PDB entry 8QOZ | electron microscopy, 3.10 A resolution | chains L and 6 of the 17 polymer chains in the assembly

# Chain L
Molecule: U4/U6 small nuclear ribonucleoprotein Prp31
Source organism: Homo sapiens
UniProtKB: Q8WWY3 (PRP31_HUMAN); residues 1-499 here = UniProt positions 1-499
Chain sequence (499 residues; each row starts with the number of its first residue):
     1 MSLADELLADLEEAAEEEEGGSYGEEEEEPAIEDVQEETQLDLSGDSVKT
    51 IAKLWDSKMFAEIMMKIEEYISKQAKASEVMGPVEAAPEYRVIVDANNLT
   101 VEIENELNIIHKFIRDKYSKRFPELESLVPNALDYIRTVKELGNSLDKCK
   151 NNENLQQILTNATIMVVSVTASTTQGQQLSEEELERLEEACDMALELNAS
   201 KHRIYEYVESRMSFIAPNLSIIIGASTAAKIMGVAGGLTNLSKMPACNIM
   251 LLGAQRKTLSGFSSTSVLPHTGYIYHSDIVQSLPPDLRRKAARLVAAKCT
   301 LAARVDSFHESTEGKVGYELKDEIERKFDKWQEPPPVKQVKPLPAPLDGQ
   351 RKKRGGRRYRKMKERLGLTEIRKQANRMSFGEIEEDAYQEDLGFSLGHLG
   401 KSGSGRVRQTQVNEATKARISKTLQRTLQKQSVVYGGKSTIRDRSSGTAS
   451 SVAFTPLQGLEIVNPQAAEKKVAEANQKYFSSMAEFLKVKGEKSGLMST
Not modelled in the structure: 1-51, 81-85, 433-499
Swiss-Prot annotation at these positions:
  - motif: Arg351 to Glu364 (Nuclear localization signal (NLS))
  - site: Cys247 (Interaction with U4 snRNA), His270 (Interaction with U4 snRNA and U4atac snRNA), Arg289 (Interaction with U4atac snRNA), Arg293 (Interaction with U4 snRNA and U4atac snRNA), Lys298 (Interaction with U4 snRNA and U4atac snRNA)
  - modified residue: Ser379 (Phosphoserine), Ser395 (Phosphoserine), Ser432 (Phosphoserine), Lys438 (N6-acetyllysine), Ser439 (Phosphoserine), Thr440 (Phosphothreonine), Ser450 (Phosphoserine), Thr455 (Phosphothreonine)
  - cross-link (Glycyl lysine isopeptide (Lys-Gly)): Lys471 (interchain with G-Cter in SUMO2), Lys478 (interchain with G-Cter in SUMO2)
  - natural variant: His111 to Ile114 (deletion: In RP11), Ala194 (A194E: In RP11), Ala216 (A216P: In RP11)
  - mutagenesis: His270 (H270A/K: Reduces binding to the complex formed by U4 snRNA and SNU13), Arg351 to Glu364 (Abolishes nuclear localization)

# Chain 6
Molecule: U6 snRNA
Source organism: Homo sapiens
Sequence (106 nucleotides; row label = number of the first residue in the row):
     1 GUGCUCGCUUCGGCAGCACAUAUACUAAAAUUGGAACGAUACAGAGAAGA
    51 UUAGCAUGGCCCCUGCGCAAGGAUGACACGCAAAUUCGUGAAGCGUUCCA
   101 UAUUUU
Not modelled in the structure: 1-30, 79-106

# Interface between chain L and chain 6
Contacting residue pairs (28; chain L residue first):
  Leu347(L) with G49(6), base contact; A50(6), base contact
  Asp348(L) with G49(6), hydrogen bond to the base
  Gly349(L) with A50(6), hydrogen bond to the sugar
  Gln350(L) with A50(6), sugar contact; U51(6), base contact
  Arg351(L) with A50(6), hydrogen bond to the base; U51(6), salt bridge to the phosphate
  Lys352(L) with U51(6), base contact; U52(6), base contact
  Lys353(L) with U51(6), hydrogen bond to the phosphate; U52(6), salt bridge to the phosphate; A53(6), hydrogen bond to the base
  Arg354(L) with A53(6), base contact; G54(6), base contact; C55(6), base contact; A56(6), base contact
  Gly355(L) with A53(6), base contact; G54(6), hydrogen bond to the base; C55(6), hydrogen bond to the base
  Gly356(L) with G54(6), hydrogen bond to the phosphate; C55(6), phosphate contact
  Tyr359(L) with U52(6), hydrogen bond to the sugar; A53(6), hydrogen bond to the phosphate; G54(6), phosphate contact
  Arg360(L) with G54(6), salt bridge to the phosphate; C55(6), salt bridge to the phosphate
  Lys363(L) with A53(6), salt bridge to the phosphate
Also at the interface, not in a pair above, chain L (14 interface residues in all): Arg357

# In short
14 residues of chain L face 8 of chain 6 across their interface; the contacts include 10 hydrogen bonds and 5
salt bridges. Among the polar pairs are Asp348(L)-G49(6), Arg351(L)-A50(6) and Lys353(L)-A53(6). From UniProt:
one mutagenesis site on chain L.
Chain L is U4/U6 small nuclear ribonucleoprotein Prp31 and chain 6 is U6 snRNA, both from Homo sapiens; the
structure, Cryo-EM Structure of Pre-B+5'ss+ATPgammaS Complex (core part), was determined by electron
microscopy together with 8QP8, 8QP9, 8QPA, 8QPB, 8QPE and 8QPK from the same study.
